PDB entry 4TV1 | X-ray diffraction, 1.85 A resolution | chains B and D of the 4 polymer chains in the assembly

== Chain B ==
Protein: Estrogen receptor
Source organism: Homo sapiens
Reference sequence: P03372 (ESR1_HUMAN); residues 302-552 here = UniProt positions 302-552
Chain sequence (251 residues; numbered 302 to 552; the number before each row is that of its first residue):
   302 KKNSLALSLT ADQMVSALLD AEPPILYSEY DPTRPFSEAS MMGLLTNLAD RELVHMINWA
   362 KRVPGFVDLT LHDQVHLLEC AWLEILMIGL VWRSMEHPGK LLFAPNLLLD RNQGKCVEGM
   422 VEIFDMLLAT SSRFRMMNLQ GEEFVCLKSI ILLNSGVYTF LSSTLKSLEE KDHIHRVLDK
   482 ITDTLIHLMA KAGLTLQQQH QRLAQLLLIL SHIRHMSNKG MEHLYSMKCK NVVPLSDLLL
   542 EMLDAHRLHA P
Unresolved in the structure: 302-305, 336, 462-470, 549-552
Differences from the reference sequence: engineered mutation Ser537 (Tyr in P03372)
Modified positions: Cys381 (S-hydroxycysteine; CSO); Cys417 (S-hydroxycysteine; CSO)
Ligand contacts: propyl 4-hydroxybenzoate (36M): Leu346, Thr347, Leu349, Ala350, Glu353, Trp383, Leu387, Leu391, Arg394, Phe404, Leu525

== Chain D ==
Protein: Nuclear receptor coactivator 1
Notes: EC 2.3.1.48
Chain sequence (13 residues; numbered 686 to 698; the number before each row is that of its first residue):
   686 RHKILHRLLQ EGS
Unresolved in the structure: 686-687, 697-698

== Interface between chain B and chain D ==
Contacting residue pairs (21):
  Ile358(B) - Leu690(D)  hydrophobic
  Ile358(B) - Leu693(D)  hydrophobic
  Ile358(B) - Leu694(D)  hydrophobic
  Lys362(B) - Leu693(D)  hydrogen bond (side chain-backbone)
  Lys362(B) - Leu694(D)
  Lys362(B) - Glu696(D)
  Leu372(B) - His691(D)
  Leu372(B) - Leu694(D)  hydrophobic
  Leu372(B) - Gln695(D)
  His373(B) - His691(D)
  Gln375(B) - Leu694(D)
  Val376(B) - Leu690(D)
  Val376(B) - His691(D)
  Val376(B) - Leu694(D)  hydrophobic
  Leu379(B) - Leu694(D)  hydrophobic
  Glu380(B) - Leu690(D)
  Asp538(B) - Ile689(D)
  Leu539(B) - Ile689(D)
  Glu542(B) - Lys688(D)
  Glu542(B) - Ile689(D)  hydrogen bond (side chain-backbone)
  Met543(B) - Leu690(D)  hydrophobic
Other interface residues (no listed pair), chain B (13 interface residues in all): Phe367

== Overview ==
Chain B and chain D form an interface of 13 and 8 residues respectively, with 2 hydrogen bonds. Polar pairs
include Lys362(B)-Leu693(D) and Glu542(B)-Ile689(D). Ligands of chain B: propyl 4-hydroxybenzoate.
Chain B is Estrogen receptor (Homo sapiens) and chain D is Nuclear receptor coactivator 1; the structure,
Crystal structure of hERa-LBD (Y537S) in complex with propylparaben, was determined by X-ray diffraction
together with 4TUZ from the same study.
